8FIH - chains B and C of the 3 polymer chains in the assembly; structure by X-ray diffraction, 2.20 A resolution.

# Chain B (and C)
Protein: 3hb05
Source organism: synthetic construct
Notes: chain C of this document is another copy of the same molecule, construct and numbering; everything in this record applies to it too
Amino-acid sequence (105 residues; row label = number of the first residue in the row; numbering starts at 0):
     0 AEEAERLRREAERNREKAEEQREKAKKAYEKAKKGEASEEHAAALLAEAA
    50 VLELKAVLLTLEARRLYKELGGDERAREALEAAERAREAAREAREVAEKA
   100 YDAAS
Not modelled in the structure: 0 (chain C: fully traced)

# Chain B / chain C interface
Pairs across the interface (13; chain B residue first):
  R7(B) with Y66(C), hydrogen bond
  E15(B) with E83(C); R84(C), salt bridge
  E18(B) with E80(C); R84(C)
  E19(B) with R84(C); E87(C); R90(C), salt bridge
  E22(B) with R14(C), salt bridge; R84(C), salt bridge; E87(C)
  K26(B) with R21(C)
  R84(B) with R76(C)
Interface residues without a listed pair, chain B (9 interface residues in all): R14, K23
Interface residues without a listed pair, chain C (10 interface residues in all): E91

# Overview
Chain B and chain C form an interface of 9 and 10 residues respectively, with 1 hydrogen bond and 4 salt
bridges. Polar pairs include E15(B)-R84(C), E19(B)-R90(C) and E22(B)-R14(C).
Chain B and chain C are both 3hb05 (synthetic construct); the structure, Multi-state design of two-state
switchable hinge proteins, was determined by X-ray diffraction (same publication as 8FIQ, 8FIT and 8FVT).
